Entry 6DW0 (electron microscopy, 3.80 A resolution); this record covers chains D and E of the 5 polymer chains in the assembly.

[Chain D]
Protein: Gamma-aminobutyric acid receptor subunit gamma-2
Organism: Rattus norvegicus
Reference sequence: P18508 (GBRG2_RAT); residues -37 to 428 here correspond to UniProt positions 1-466 (UniProt number = residue number + 38)
Sequence (490 residues; each row starts with the number of its first residue; numbers below 1 keep their minus sign (Met-37 is residue -37)):
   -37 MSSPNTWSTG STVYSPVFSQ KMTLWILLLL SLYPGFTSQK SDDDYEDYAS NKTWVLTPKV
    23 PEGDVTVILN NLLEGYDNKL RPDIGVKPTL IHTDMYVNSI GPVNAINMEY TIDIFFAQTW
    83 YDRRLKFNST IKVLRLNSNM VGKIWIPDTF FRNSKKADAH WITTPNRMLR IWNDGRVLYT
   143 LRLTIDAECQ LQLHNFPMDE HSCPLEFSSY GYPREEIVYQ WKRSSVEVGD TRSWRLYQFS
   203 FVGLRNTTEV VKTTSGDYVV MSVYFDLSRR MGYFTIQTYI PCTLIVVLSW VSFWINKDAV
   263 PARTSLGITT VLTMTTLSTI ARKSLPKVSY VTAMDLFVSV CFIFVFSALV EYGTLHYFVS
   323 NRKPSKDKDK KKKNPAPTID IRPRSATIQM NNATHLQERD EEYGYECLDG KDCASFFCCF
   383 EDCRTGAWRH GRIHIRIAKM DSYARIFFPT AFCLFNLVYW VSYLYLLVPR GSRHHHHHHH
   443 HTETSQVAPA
Unresolved in the structure: -37 to 24, 324-452
Sequence notes: expression tag (429-452)
Disulfide bonds: Cys151-Cys165

[Chain E]
Protein: Gamma-aminobutyric acid receptor subunit beta-1
Organism: Rattus norvegicus
Reference sequence: P15431 (GBRB1_RAT); the construct has insertions or renumbered stretches relative to UniProt, so the offset changes along the chain: -24 to 308 = UniProt 1-333; 311-345 = UniProt 440-474
Sequence (384 residues; each row starts with the number of its first residue; numbers below 1 keep their minus sign (Met-24 is residue -24)):
   -24 MWTVQNRESL GLLSFPVMVA MVCCAHSSNE PSNMSYVKET VDRLLKGYDI RLRPDFGGPP
    36 VDVGMRIDVA SIDMVSEVNM DYTLTMYFQQ SWKDKRLSYS GIPLNLTLDN RVADQLWVPD
    96 TYFLNDKKSF VHGVTVKNRM IRLHPDGTVL YGLRITTTAA CMMDLRRYPL DEQNCTLEIE
   156 SYGYTTDDIE FYWNGGEGAV TGVNKIELPQ FSIVDYKMVS KKVEFTTGAY PRLSLSFRLK
   216 RNIGYFILQT YMPSTLITIL SWVSFWINYD ASAARVALGI TTVLTMTTIS THLRETLPKI
   276 PYVKAIDIYL MGCFVFVFLA LLEYAFVNYI FFGGTIPDLT DVNSIDKWSR MFFPITFSLF
   336 NVVYWLYYVH LVPRGSHHHH HHHH
Unresolved in the structure: -24 to 9, 303-319, 346-359
Sequence notes: linker (309-310); expression tag (346-359)
Disulfide bonds: Cys136-Cys150
Covalent attachments: N-acetylglucosamine (NAG) linked to Asn80; glycan linked to Asn149
Ligand contacts: gamma-amino-butanoic acid (ABU): Tyr97, Glu155, Ser156, Tyr157, Phe200, Thr202, Tyr205

[How chain D and chain E interact]
Residue-residue contacts (56):
  Gly37(D) - Lys13(E)
  Tyr38(D) - Lys13(E)
  Asp39(D) - Lys13(E)
  Asn40(D) - Asp84(E)
  Lys41(D) - Leu20(E)
  Lys41(D) - Leu83(E)
  Lys41(D) - Asp84(E)
  Lys41(D) - Arg86(E)
  Lys41(D) - Val87(E)
  Leu42(D) - Leu83(E)  hydrophobic
  Asp110(D) - Val111(E)
  Thr111(D) - Thr110(E)  hydrogen bond (backbone-side chain)
  Phe112(D) - Tyr62(E)
  Phe112(D) - Asn113(E)
  Phe113(D) - Val109(E)  hydrophobic
  Phe113(D) - Arg129(E)
  Arg114(D) - Tyr62(E)  hydrogen bond
  Arg114(D) - Arg129(E)  hydrogen bond (backbone-side chain)
  Ser116(D) - Arg129(E)  hydrogen bond (backbone-side chain)
  Lys117(D) - Asp48(E)
  Lys117(D) - His107(E)
  Ala119(D) - Val109(E)  hydrophobic
  Arg129(D) - Thr110(E)
  Leu143(D) - Thr110(E)
  Leu145(D) - Val109(E)
  Tyr172(D) - Asn113(E)
  Tyr172(D) - Met115(E)
  Tyr172(D) - Gly127(E)
  Tyr172(D) - Leu128(E)  hydrogen bond (side chain-backbone)
  Tyr172(D) - Arg129(E)
  Gly173(D) - Thr82(E)
  Gly173(D) - Met115(E)
  Gly173(D) - Arg117(E)
  Tyr174(D) - Thr82(E)
  Tyr174(D) - Leu83(E)
  Glu178(D) - Asn80(E)
  Glu178(D) - Thr82(E)  hydrogen bond
  Thr216(D) - Arg41(E)
  Ser217(D) - Arg117(E)  hydrogen bond (backbone-side chain)
  Tyr220(D) - Met115(E)
  Tyr220(D) - Arg117(E)  hydrogen bond
  Ile270(D) - Ile234(E)  hydrophobic
  Ile270(D) - Val238(E)  hydrophobic
  Ile270(D) - Leu253(E)  hydrophobic
  Thr277(D) - Leu231(E)
  Ser280(D) - Met227(E)  hydrogen bond
  Thr281(D) - Met227(E)
  Lys289(D) - Pro184(E)
  Lys289(D) - Tyr220(E)
  Val290(D) - Tyr220(E)
  Ser291(D) - Gly219(E)
  Phe308(D) - Ile234(E)  hydrophobic
  His318(D) - Trp241(E)
  His318(D) - Asn243(E)  hydrogen bond (side chain-backbone)
  Tyr319(D) - Phe240(E)
  Tyr319(D) - Trp241(E)
Interface residues without a listed pair, chain D (41 interface residues in all): Ile46, Asn115, Ala121, Gly218, Thr266, Leu274, Leu311
Interface residues without a listed pair, chain E (44 interface residues in all): Val12, Val16, Phe63, Gln64, Leu79, Phe105, Gly108, Arg114, Thr131, Asn217, Ile242, Thr256

[Overview]
The interface between chain D and chain E involves 41 residues on one side and 44 on the other, with 10
hydrogen bonds. Polar pairs include Thr111(D)-Thr110(E), Arg114(D)-Tyr62(E) and Arg114(D)-Arg129(E). Ligands
of chain E: gamma-amino-butanoic acid. N-acetylglucosamine is covalently linked to Asn80(E).
Chain D is Gamma-aminobutyric acid receptor subunit gamma-2 and chain E is Gamma-aminobutyric acid receptor
subunit beta-1, both from Rattus norvegicus; the structure, Cryo-EM structure of the benzodiazepine-sensitive
alpha1beta1gamma2S tri-heteromeric GABAA receptor in complex with GABA (Whole map), was determined by electron
microscopy (same publication as 6DW1).
